Entry 1A1L (X-ray diffraction, 2.30 A resolution); this record covers chains B and A of the 3 polymer chains in the assembly.

== Chain B ==
Molecule: 11-nt DNA strand
Sequence (11 nucleotides; row label = number of the first residue in the row):
     1 AGCGTGGGCA C

== Chain A ==
Name: Protein (ZIF268 zinc finger peptide)
From: Mus musculus
Notes: fragment: zinc finger
UniProt: P08046 (EGR1_MOUSE); residues 102-190 here correspond to UniProt positions 308-396 (UniProt number = residue number + 206)
Sequence (90 residues; numbered 101 to 190; the number before each row is that of its first residue):
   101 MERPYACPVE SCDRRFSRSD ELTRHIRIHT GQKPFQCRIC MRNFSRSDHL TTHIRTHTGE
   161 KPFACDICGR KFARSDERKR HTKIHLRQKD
Unresolved in the structure: 101-102, 188-190
Bound ions: Zn2+ site 1: Cys107, Cys112, His125, His129; Zn2+ site 2: Cys137, Cys140, His153, His157; Zn2+ site 3: Cys165, Cys168, His181, His185

== Chain B / chain A interface ==
Residue-residue contacts (31; chain B residue first):
  DA1(B) - Arg180(A)  base contact
  DG2(B) - Arg180(A)  hydrogen bond to the base
  DC3(B) - Thr156(A)  phosphate contact
  DC3(B) - Arg174(A)  base contact
  DC3(B) - Glu177(A)  base contact
  DC3(B) - Arg180(A)  base contact
  DG4(B) - Arg142(A)  hydrogen bond to the phosphate
  DG4(B) - His153(A)  salt bridge to the phosphate
  DG4(B) - Arg174(A)  hydrogen bond to the base
  DT5(B) - Arg142(A)  salt bridge to the phosphate
  DT5(B) - Phe144(A)  phosphate contact
  DT5(B) - His149(A)  stacking on the base
  DT5(B) - Arg174(A)  hydrogen bond to the base
  DG6(B) - Ile128(A)  phosphate contact
  DG6(B) - Ser145(A)  hydrogen bond to the phosphate
  DG6(B) - Arg146(A)  hydrogen bond to the base
  DG6(B) - His149(A)  hydrogen bond to the base
  DG7(B) - Arg114(A)  phosphate contact
  DG7(B) - Phe116(A)  phosphate contact
  DG7(B) - Arg124(A)  hydrogen bond to the base
  DG7(B) - His125(A)  salt bridge to the phosphate
  DG7(B) - Arg146(A)  hydrogen bond to the base
  DG8(B) - Arg103(A)  salt bridge to the phosphate
  DG8(B) - Phe116(A)  phosphate contact
  DG8(B) - Arg118(A)  sugar contact
  DG8(B) - Glu121(A)  sugar contact
  DG8(B) - Arg124(A)  hydrogen bond to the base
  DC9(B) - Arg118(A)  salt bridge to the phosphate
  DC9(B) - Glu121(A)  base contact
  DC9(B) - Arg124(A)  base contact
  DA10(B) - Arg118(A)  hydrogen bond to the base
Also at the interface, not in a pair above, chain B (11 interface residues in all): DC11
Also at the interface, not in a pair above, chain A (22 interface residues in all): Ser117, Asp148, Thr152, Arg170

== Overview ==
The interface between chain B and chain A involves 11 residues on one side and 22 on the other, with 11
hydrogen bonds, 5 salt bridges and 1 aromatic stacking contact. Polar pairs include DG2(B)-Arg180(A),
DG4(B)-Arg174(A) and DT5(B)-Arg174(A).
Chain B is an 11-nt DNA strand and chain A is Protein (ZIF268 zinc finger peptide) (Mus musculus); the
structure, ZIF268 zinc finger-DNA complex (gcac site), was determined by X-ray diffraction (same publication
as 1A1G, 1A1H, 1A1I, 1A1J and 1A1K).
